PDB entry 3JXH | X-ray diffraction, 1.70 A resolution | chain C

Chain C:
Molecule: Receptor-type tyrosine-protein phosphatase gamma
From: Homo sapiens
Notes: EC 3.1.3.48; fragment: CA-like domain
Reference sequence: P23470 (PTPRG_HUMAN); residues 56-320 here = UniProt positions 56-320
Amino-acid sequence (265 residues; row label = number of the first residue in the row):
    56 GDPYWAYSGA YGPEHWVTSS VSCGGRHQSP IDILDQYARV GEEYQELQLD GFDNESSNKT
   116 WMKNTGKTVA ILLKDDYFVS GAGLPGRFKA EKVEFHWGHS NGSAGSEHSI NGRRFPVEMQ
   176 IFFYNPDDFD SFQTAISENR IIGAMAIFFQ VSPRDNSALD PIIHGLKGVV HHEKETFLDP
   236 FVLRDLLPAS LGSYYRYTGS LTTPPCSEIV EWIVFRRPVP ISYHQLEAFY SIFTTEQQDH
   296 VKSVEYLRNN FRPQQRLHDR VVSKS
Unresolved in the structure: 56-57, 292-297
Disulfide bonds: C78-C261

Overview:
Chain C is Receptor-type tyrosine-protein phosphatase gamma (Homo sapiens); the structure, CA-like domain of
human PTPRG, was determined by X-ray diffraction together with 3JXA, 3JXG and 3KLD from the same study.
